8QG0 - chains A and B of the 4 polymer chains in the assembly; structure by electron microscopy, 3.43 A resolution.

[Chain A]
Protein: Piwi protein
Source organism: Archaeoglobus fulgidus
UniProtKB: A0A101DYI0 (A0A101DYI0_ARCFL); residue numbers follow UniProt; this construct covers 1-427
Sequence (427 residues; row label = number of the first residue in the row):
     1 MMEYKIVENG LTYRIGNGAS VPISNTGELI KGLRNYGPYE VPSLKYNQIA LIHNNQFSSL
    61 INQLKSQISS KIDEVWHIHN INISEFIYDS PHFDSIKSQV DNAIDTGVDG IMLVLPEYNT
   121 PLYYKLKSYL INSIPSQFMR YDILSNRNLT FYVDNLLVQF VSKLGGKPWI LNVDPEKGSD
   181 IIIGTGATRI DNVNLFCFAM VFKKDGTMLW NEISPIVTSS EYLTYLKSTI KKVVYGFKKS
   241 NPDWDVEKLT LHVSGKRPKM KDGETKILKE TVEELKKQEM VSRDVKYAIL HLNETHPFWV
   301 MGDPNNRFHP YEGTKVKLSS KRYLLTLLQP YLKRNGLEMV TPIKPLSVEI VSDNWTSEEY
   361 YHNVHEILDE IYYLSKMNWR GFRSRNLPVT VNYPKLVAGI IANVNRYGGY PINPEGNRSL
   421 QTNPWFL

[Chain B]
Protein: AfAgo-N protein
Source organism: Archaeoglobus fulgidus
Notes: engineered mutation(s): N-terminal His-tag
UniProtKB: A0A075WKW4 (A0A075WKW4_ARCFL); residues 2-250 here = UniProt positions 2-250
Sequence (273 residues; numbered -22 to 250; the number before each row is that of its first residue; numbers below 1 keep their minus sign (Met-22 is residue -22)):
   -22 MGGSHHHHHH GMASENLYFQ GGGGEIPLSS GNVNTPDVRS SGILYINIYP IVNYPETIKV
    38 SAIPYYEEFL PGKWKKRIGD LIYLYGYGIE NEFDEIDNSN ALFGKIFRKY LLDILSENIA
    98 TPWQLKELGS TLRLVKEITE NYEFSNIIKL QYELIINVHH WQNTNFGIIV DLKINILDRE
   158 NNQRISYTKI KDKYGESVKK KIWVSVQAFH RHLTPEGKKY ATAMRDKFNL LTGLLKEAFG
   218 SSEDEKTFST PDGEIKIVFK PLEIVEVSNN DGI
Disordered / not traced: -22 to 17, 247-250
Differences from the reference sequence: initiating methionine (-22); expression tag (-21 to 1)

[Chain A / chain B interface]
Pairs across the interface (69; chain A residue first):
  Met1(A) - Trp138(B)
  Met1(A) - Gln139(B)
  Met1(A) - Asn142(B)  hydrogen bond
  Met1(A) - Leu239(B)
  Met1(A) - Glu240(B)
  Met2(A) - Ile23(B)  hydrophobic
  Met2(A) - Trp138(B)
  Met2(A) - Ile241(B)
  Met2(A) - Val242(B)  hydrogen bond (backbone-backbone)
  Glu3(A) - Ile241(B)
  Glu3(A) - Val242(B)
  Glu3(A) - Val244(B)
  Tyr4(A) - Gly19(B)  hydrogen bond (side chain-backbone)
  Tyr4(A) - Leu21(B)
  Tyr4(A) - Ile241(B)
  Tyr4(A) - Val242(B)  hydrogen bond (backbone-backbone)
  Tyr4(A) - Glu243(B)
  Tyr4(A) - Val244(B)
  Lys5(A) - Ser245(B)
  Pro297(A) - Asn24(B)  hydrogen bond (backbone-side chain)
  Pro297(A) - Asn134(B)
  Pro297(A) - Ile146(B)
  Pro297(A) - Asp148(B)
  Phe298(A) - Ile23(B)
  Phe298(A) - Ile25(B)  hydrophobic
  Phe298(A) - Ile146(B)  hydrophobic
  Trp299(A) - Tyr22(B)
  Trp299(A) - Ile23(B)
  Trp299(A) - Asp148(B)  hydrogen bond
  Trp299(A) - Phe205(B)  hydrophobic
  Val300(A) - Leu21(B)  hydrophobic
  Val300(A) - Tyr22(B)
  Val300(A) - Met201(B)
  Val300(A) - Phe205(B)
  Met301(A) - Ile20(B)
  Met301(A) - Leu21(B)
  Met301(A) - Tyr22(B)  hydrogen bond (backbone-backbone)
  Met301(A) - Met201(B)
  Met301(A) - Arg202(B)
  Met301(A) - Phe205(B)  hydrophobic
  Asp303(A) - Ser18(B)
  Asp303(A) - Gly19(B)  hydrogen bond (side chain-backbone)
  Asp303(A) - Ile20(B)  hydrogen bond (side chain-backbone)
  Pro304(A) - Ser18(B)
  Arg307(A) - Ala198(B)
  Arg307(A) - Met201(B)
  Phe308(A) - Thr199(B)
  Phe308(A) - Met201(B)
  Phe308(A) - Arg202(B)
  His309(A) - Met201(B)  hydrogen bond
  Pro310(A) - Leu21(B)  hydrophobic
  Thr314(A) - Leu21(B)
  Val316(A) - Leu21(B)  hydrophobic
  Val316(A) - Ile23(B)  hydrophobic
  Lys317(A) - His136(B)  hydrogen bond
  Arg322(A) - His136(B)
  Leu324(A) - Ile23(B)  hydrophobic
  Met339(A) - Lys196(B)  hydrogen bond (backbone-side chain)
  Met339(A) - Tyr197(B)
  Met339(A) - Ala198(B)  hydrophobic
  Val340(A) - Lys196(B)
  Val340(A) - Ala200(B)
  Thr341(A) - His189(B)
  Pro342(A) - His189(B)
  Pro342(A) - Ala200(B)
  Pro342(A) - Met201(B)  hydrophobic
  Pro342(A) - Lys204(B)
  Tyr361(A) - Ser245(B)  hydrogen bond (side chain-backbone)
  Tyr361(A) - Asn246(B)  hydrogen bond (side chain-backbone)
Also at the interface, not in a pair above, chain A (30 interface residues in all): His296, Gly302, Ile343, Lys344
Also at the interface, not in a pair above, chain B (37 interface residues in all): Thr141, Val147, Arg188, Leu190

[Overview]
30 residues of chain A face 37 of chain B across their interface, with 14 hydrogen bonds. Polar pairs include
Met1(A)-Asn142(B), Tyr4(A)-Gly19(B) and Pro297(A)-Asn24(B).
Chain A is Piwi protein and chain B is AfAgo-N protein, both from Archaeoglobus fulgidus; the structure,
Archaeoglobus fulgidus AfAgo complex with AfAgo-N protein (fAfAgo) bound with 17 nt RNA guide and 17 ..., was
determined by electron microscopy, deposited together with 8OK9, 8OLD, 8OLJ and 8PVV.
